PDB entry 6WUB | electron microscopy, 3.20 A resolution | chains a and l of the 12 polymer chains in the assembly

== Chain a ==
Molecule: 16S rRNA
From: Enterococcus faecalis OG1RF
Sequence (1548 nucleotides; row label = number of the first residue in the row):
     3 UGAGAGUUUG AUCCUGGCUC AGGACGAACG CUGGCGGCGU GCCUAAUACA UGCAAGUCGA
    63 ACGCUUCUUU CCUCCCGAGU GCUUGCACUC AAUUGGAAAG AGGAGUGGCG GACGGGUGAG
   123 UAACACGUGG GUAACCUACC CAUCAGAGGG GGAUAACACU UGGAAACAGG UGCUAAUACC
   183 GCAUAACAGU UUAUGCCGCA UGGCAUAAGA GUGAAAGGCG CUUUCGGGUG UCGCUGAUGG
   243 AUGGACCCGC GGUGCAUUAG CUAGUUGGUG AGGUAACGGC UCACCAAGGC CACGAUGCAU
   303 AGCCGACCUG AGAGGGUGAU CGGCCACACU GGGACUGAGA CACGGCCCAG ACUCCUACGG
   363 GAGGCAGCAG UAGGGAAUCU UCGGCAAUGG ACGAAAGUCU GACCGAGCAA CGCCGCGUGA
   423 GUGAAGAAGG UUUUCGGAUC GUAAAACUCU GUUGUUAGAG AAGAACAAGG ACGUUAGUAA
   483 CUGAACGUCC CCUGACGGUA UCUAACCAGA AAGCCACGGC UAACUACGUG CCAGCAGCCG
   543 CGGUAAUACG UAGGUGGCAA GCGUUGUCCG GAUUUAUUGG GCGUAAAGCG AGCGCAGGCG
   603 GUUUCUUAAG UCUGAUGUGA AAGCCCCCGG CUCAACCGGG GAGGGUCAUU GGAAACUGGG
   663 AGACUUGAGU GCAGAAGAGG AGAGUGGAAU UCCAUGUGUA GCGGUGAAAU GCGUAGAUAU
   723 AUGGAGGAAC ACCAGUGGCG AAGGCGGCUC UCUGGUCUGU AACUGACGCU GAGGCUCGAA
   783 AGCGUGGGGA GCAAACAGGA UUAGAUACCC UGGUAGUCCA CGCCGUAAAC GAUGAGUGCU
   843 AAGUGUUGGA GGGUUUCCGC CCUUCAGUGC UGCAGCAAAC GCAUUAAGCA CUCCGCCUGG
   903 GGAGUACGAC CGCAAGGUUG AAACUCAAAG GAAUUGACGG GGGCCCGCAC AAGCGGUGGA
   963 GCAUGUGGUU UAAUUCGAAG CAACGCGAAG AACCUUACCA GGUCUUGACA UCCUUUGACC
  1023 ACUCUAGAGA UAGAGCUUUC CCUUCGGGGA CAAAGUGACA GGUGGUGCAU GGUUGUCGUC
  1083 AGCUCGUGUC GUGAGAUGUU GGGUUAAGUC CCGCAACGAG CGCAACCCUU AUUGUUAGUU
  1143 GCCAUCAUUU AGUUGGGCAC UCUAGCGAGA CUGCCGGUGA CAAACCGGAG GAAGGUGGGG
  1203 AUGACGUCAA AUCAUCAUGC CCCUUAUGAC CUGGGCUACA CACGUGCUAC AAUGGGAAGU
  1263 ACAACGAGUC GCUAGACCGC GAGGUCAUGC AAAUCUCUUA AAGCUUCUCU CAGUUCGGAU
  1323 UGCAGGCUGC AACUCGCCUG CAUGAAGCCG GAAUCGCUAG UAAUCGCGGA UCAGCACGCC
  1383 GCGGUGAAUA CGUUCCCGGG CCUUGUACAC ACCGCCCGUC ACACCACGAG AGUUUGUAAC
  1443 ACCCGAAGUC GGUGAGGUAA CCUUUUUGGA GCCAGCCGCC UAAGGUGGGA UAGAUGAUUG
  1503 GGGUGAAGUC GUAACAAGGU AGCCGUAUCG GAAGGUGCGG CUGGAUCA
Disordered / not traced: 72-96, 950-1080, 1125-1395

== Chain l ==
Protein: 30S ribosomal protein S12
From: Enterococcus faecalis OG1RF
UniProt: A0A1B4XKQ7 (A0A1B4XKQ7_ENTFL); numbering as in UniProt (aligned over 2-137)
Sequence (136 residues; each row starts with the number of its first residue):
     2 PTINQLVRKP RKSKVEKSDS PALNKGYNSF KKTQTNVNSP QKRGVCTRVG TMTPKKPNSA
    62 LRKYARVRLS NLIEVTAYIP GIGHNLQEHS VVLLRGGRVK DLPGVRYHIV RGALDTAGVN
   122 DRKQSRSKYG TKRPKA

== Interface between chain a and chain l ==
Contacting residue pairs - 100 pairs, chain a then chain l:
  A30(a) with Gln-42(l), hydrogen bond to the base
  C31(a) with Gln-42(l), sugar contact
  G32(a) with Gly-113(l), sugar contact; Ala-114(l), phosphate contact; Arg-127(l), sugar contact; Ser-128(l), hydrogen bond to the base; Gly-131(l), sugar contact
  C33(a) with Arg-127(l), hydrogen bond to the sugar; Ser-128(l), sugar contact; Thr-132(l), sugar contact; Lys-133(l), salt bridge to the phosphate; Arg-134(l), phosphate contact
  U34(a) with Lys-133(l), phosphate contact; Arg-134(l), hydrogen bond to the phosphate
  U46(a) with Gln-35(l), phosphate contact
  A47(a) with Tyr-28(l), phosphate contact; Ser-30(l), hydrogen bond to the base; Gln-35(l), hydrogen bond to the phosphate
  G377(a) with Ser-71(l), phosphate contact
  A378(a) with Val-38(l), base contact; Asn-39(l), hydrogen bond to the base; Ser-40(l), hydrogen bond to the base; Pro-41(l), base contact; Gln-42(l), base contact; Lys-43(l), phosphate contact; Arg-44(l), salt bridge to the phosphate; Ser-71(l), hydrogen bond to the phosphate
  G515(a) with Arg-134(l), salt bridge to the phosphate
  C516(a) with Arg-127(l), salt bridge to the phosphate; Ser-128(l), phosphate contact
  C517(a) with Gln-125(l), phosphate contact; Ser-126(l), phosphate contact; Arg-127(l), phosphate contact; Ser-128(l), hydrogen bond to the phosphate
  A518(a) with Ser-126(l), phosphate contact; Lys-129(l), salt bridge to the phosphate
  C533(a) with Ser-60(l), phosphate contact
  C534(a) with Ser-60(l), phosphate contact
  A535(a) with Ala-61(l), phosphate contact; Leu-62(l), hydrogen bond to the phosphate
  G536(a) with Arg-63(l), hydrogen bond to the base; Lys-64(l), salt bridge to the phosphate; Gly-82(l), phosphate contact; Ile-83(l), phosphate contact; Gly-84(l), phosphate contact
  C537(a) with Asn-59(l), base contact; Arg-63(l), base contact; Tyr-79(l), hydrogen bond to the phosphate; Pro-81(l), phosphate contact; Gly-82(l), hydrogen bond to the phosphate; Tyr-130(l), phosphate contact
  A538(a) with Arg-63(l), base contact
  C540(a) with Lys-101(l), phosphate contact
  C541(a) with Lys-101(l), salt bridge to the phosphate
  G542(a) with Asn-59(l), hydrogen bond to the base
  C543(a) with Asn-59(l), hydrogen bond to the base
  G544(a) with Asn-59(l), base contact; Ser-60(l), hydrogen bond to the base
  G552(a) with Asp-122(l), phosphate contact; Arg-123(l), salt bridge to the phosphate
  U553(a) with Asp-122(l), phosphate contact; Arg-123(l), phosphate contact; Lys-124(l), hydrogen bond to the phosphate; Gln-125(l), phosphate contact
  A554(a) with Lys-124(l), phosphate contact; Gln-125(l), phosphate contact
  G565(a) with Lys-129(l), hydrogen bond to the sugar
  U566(a) with Arg-96(l), sugar contact; Lys-129(l), sugar contact
  U567(a) with Pro-41(l), hydrogen bond to the sugar; Arg-96(l), sugar contact; Gly-97(l), hydrogen bond to the sugar
  G568(a) with Ser-21(l), hydrogen bond to the phosphate; Asn-39(l), sugar contact; Ser-40(l), hydrogen bond to the sugar; Pro-41(l), sugar contact; Gly-97(l), phosphate contact
  U569(a) with Ser-19(l), hydrogen bond to the phosphate
  U576(a) with Lys-15(l), base contact
  U577(a) with Arg-12(l), base contact; Lys-13(l), hydrogen bond to the base; Ser-14(l), sugar contact
  A578(a) with Arg-12(l), hydrogen bond to the base
  U579(a) with Arg-12(l), salt bridge to the phosphate
  G582(a) with Pro-2(l), base contact; Arg-12(l), base contact
  G583(a) with Pro-2(l), base contact
  G600(a) with Asn-5(l), sugar contact
  C896(a) with Thr-3(l), hydrogen bond to the phosphate; Asn-5(l), phosphate contact; Gln-6(l), phosphate contact; Arg-9(l), salt bridge to the phosphate
  G897(a) with Gln-6(l), hydrogen bond to the phosphate; Arg-9(l), salt bridge to the phosphate
  C898(a) with Pro-2(l), base contact
  A925(a) with Lys-18(l), phosphate contact
  C926(a) with Arg-107(l), salt bridge to the phosphate
  U927(a) with Arg-107(l), salt bridge to the phosphate
  C928(a) with Lys-56(l), salt bridge to the phosphate
  A1508(a) with Lys-57(l), sugar contact
Other interface residues (no listed pair), chain a (53 interface residues in all): A29, U49, C257, A379, A774, C895
Other interface residues (no listed pair), chain l (67 interface residues in all): Leu-7, Asn-25, Phe-31, Asn-37, Pro-58, Leu-94, Gly-98, Arg-99, Val-100, Asp-102, Gly-105, Arg-112

== Summary ==
Chain a and chain l form an interface of 53 and 67 residues respectively, with 28 hydrogen bonds and 14 salt
bridges. Polar contacts include A30(a)/Gln-42(l), G32(a)/Ser-128(l) and A47(a)/Ser-30(l).
Chain a is 16S rRNA and chain l is 30S ribosomal protein S12, both from Enterococcus faecalis OG1RF; the
structure, 30S subunit (head) of 70S Ribosome Enterococcus faecalis MultiBody refinement, was determined by
electron microscopy, deposited together with 6WUA.
